4LU5 - chains B and L of the 6 polymer chains in the assembly; structure by X-ray diffraction, 2.90 A resolution.

[Chain B]
Name: A33R
Organism: Vaccinia virus
Notes: fragment: ectodomain
Reference sequence: Q71TT1 (Q71TT1_9POXV); residue numbers follow UniProt; this construct covers 89-185
Chain sequence (97 residues; numbered 89 to 185; the number before each row is that of its first residue):
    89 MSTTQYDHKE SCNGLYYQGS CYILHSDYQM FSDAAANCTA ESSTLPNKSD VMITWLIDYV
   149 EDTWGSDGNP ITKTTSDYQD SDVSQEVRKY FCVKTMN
Unresolved in the structure: 89-97, 165-166
Construct notes: engineered mutation Met89 (Ser in Q71TT1), Met118 (Leu in Q71TT1), Ala123 (Lys in Q71TT1), Met140 (Leu in Q71TT1)
Disulfides: Cys100-Cys109, Cys126-Cys180

[Chain L]
Name: Murine IgG2a A20G2 Light chain Fab domain
Organism: Mus musculus
Notes: antibody fragment or engineered binder
Chain sequence (219 residues; numbered 1 to 219; the number before each row is that of its first residue):
     1 DVVMTQTPLT LSVTIGQPAS ISCKSSQSLL YSNGKTYLNW LLQRPGQSPK RLIYLVSKLD
    61 SGVPDRFTGS GSGTDFTLKI SRVEAEDLGI YYCVQGTHFP YTFGGGTKLE IKRADAAPTV
   121 SIFPPSSEQL TSGGASVVCF LNNFYPKDIN VKWKIDGSER QNGVLNSWTD QDSKDSTYSM
   181 SSTLTLTKDE YERHNSYTCE ATHKTSTSPI VKSFNRNEC
Disulfides: Cys23-Cys93, Cys139-Cys199

[Chain B / chain L interface]
Residue-residue contacts (18; chain B residue first):
  Met118(B) with Phe99(L), hydrophobic
  Phe119(B) with Tyr31(L); Ser32(L)
  Ser154(B) with Ser32(L)
  Asp155(B) with Ser32(L), hydrogen bond (backbone-side chain); Asn33(L), hydrogen bond (backbone-backbone)
  Gly156(B) with Tyr31(L), hydrogen bond (backbone-side chain)
  Asn157(B) with Asn33(L), hydrogen bond
  Asp170(B) with Tyr37(L); Tyr101(L)
  Val171(B) with Tyr37(L)
  Ser172(B) with Tyr31(L); Gly96(L), hydrogen bond (side chain-backbone); Thr97(L), hydrogen bond (side chain-backbone)
  Gln173(B) with Gly96(L), hydrogen bond (side chain-backbone); His98(L); Phe99(L); Tyr101(L)
The authors on this interface:
  - epitope / paratope residues, chain B: Ser154(B), Ser172(B), Gln173(B)

[Summary]
10 residues of chain B and 9 residues of chain L are in contact; the contacts include 7 hydrogen bonds. Polar
contacts include Asp155(B)-Ser32(L), Gly156(B)-Tyr31(L) and Asn157(B)-Asn33(L). The paper reports
epitope/paratope residues Ser154(B), Ser172(B) and Gln173(B).
Here chain B is A33R (Vaccinia virus) and chain L is Murine IgG2a A20G2 Light chain Fab domain (Mus musculus).
Entry 4LU5 (Structure of murine IgG2a A20G2-Fab in complex with vaccinia antigen A33R at the resolution of 2.9
...) was determined by X-ray diffraction together with 4LQF from the same study.
